2HVK - chains B and C of the 3 polymer chains in the assembly; structure by X-ray diffraction, 1.90 A resolution.

Chain B:
Name: Antibody Fab light chain
Organism: Mus musculus
Notes: antibody fragment or engineered binder
Chain sequence (212 residues; row label = number of the first residue in the row):
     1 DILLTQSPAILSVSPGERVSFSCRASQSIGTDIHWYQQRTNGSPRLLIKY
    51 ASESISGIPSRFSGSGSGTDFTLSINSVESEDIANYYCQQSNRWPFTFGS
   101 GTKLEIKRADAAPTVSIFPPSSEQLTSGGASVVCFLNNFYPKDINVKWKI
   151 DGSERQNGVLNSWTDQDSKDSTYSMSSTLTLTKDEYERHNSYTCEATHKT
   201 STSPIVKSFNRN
Cystine bridges: Cys23-Cys88, Cys134-Cys194

Chain C:
Name: Voltage-gated potassium channel
Organism: Streptomyces lividans
Reference sequence: P0A334 (KCSA_STRLI); numbering as in UniProt (aligned over 1-124)
Chain sequence (124 residues; numbered 1 to 124; the number before each row is that of its first residue):
     1 MAPMLSGLLARLVKLLLGRHGSALHWRAAGAATVLLVIVLLAGSYLAVLA
    51 ERGAPGAQLITYPRALWWSVETATTVGYGDLYPVTLWGRCVAVVVMVAGI
   101 TSFGLVTAALATWFVGREQERRGH
Unresolved in the structure: 1-21
Construct notes: engineered mutation Ala2 (Pro in P0A334), Cys90 (Leu in P0A334)
Ion coordination: K+ site 1: Thr75, Val76; K+ site 2 near Thr75 (its only coordinating residue here); K+ site 3: Val76, Gly77; K+ site 4: Gly77, Tyr78
Ligand contacts:
  - nonan-1-ol (F09): Leu46, Leu49, Ala50, Trp87, Val91
  - (2S)-3-hydroxy-2-(nonanoyloxy)propyl laurate (L2C): Leu41, Tyr62, Pro63, Leu66, Trp67, Val84, Thr85, Leu86, Arg89, Cys90, Val93
  - tetrabutylammonium ion (TBA): Ala73, Thr74, Thr75, Gly99, Ile100, Phe103
UniProt features mapped onto this chain:
  - motif: Thr75 to Asp80 (Selectivity filter)

How chain B and chain C interact:
Contacting residue pairs - 19 pairs, chain B then chain C:
  Asp32(B) with Arg64(C), salt bridge
  Ser91(B) with Ile60(C)
  Asn92(B) with Ala57(C); Gln58(C); Ile60(C); Arg64(C)
  Arg93(B) with Gly56(C), hydrogen bond (side chain-backbone); Ala57(C); Gln58(C); Ile60(C)
  Trp94(B) with Arg52(C); Gly53(C); Ala54(C); Pro55(C); Gly56(C), hydrogen bond (backbone-backbone); Ala57(C), hydrogen bond (backbone-backbone); Ile60(C)
  Phe96(B) with Arg52(C); Ile60(C), hydrophobic
Interface residues without a listed pair, chain B (7 interface residues in all): Asp1

Overview:
Chain B and chain C form an interface of 7 and 9 residues respectively, with 3 hydrogen bonds and 1 salt
bridge. Polar pairs include Asp32(B)-Arg64(C), Arg93(B)-Gly56(C) and Trp94(B)-Gly56(C).
(2S)-3-hydroxy-2-(nonanoyloxy)propyl laurate is bound between chain B and chain C.
Here chain B is Antibody Fab light chain (Mus musculus) and chain C is Voltage-gated potassium channel
(Streptomyces lividans). Entry 2HVK (crystal structure of the KcsA-Fab-TBA complex in high K+) was determined
by X-ray diffraction (same publication as 2DWD, 2DWE and 2HVJ).
